3VSH - chains B and D of the 4 polymer chains in the assembly; structure by X-ray diffraction, 2.70 A resolution.

[Chain B (and D)]
Protein: 2-amino-5-chlorophenol 1,6-dioxygenase beta subunit
From: Comamonas testosteroni
Notes: EC 1.13.11.8; chain D of this document is another copy of the same molecule, construct and numbering; everything in this record applies to it too
UniProt: Q38M41 (Q38M41_COMTE); numbering as in UniProt (aligned over 1-312)
Sequence (312 residues; row label = number of the first residue in the row):
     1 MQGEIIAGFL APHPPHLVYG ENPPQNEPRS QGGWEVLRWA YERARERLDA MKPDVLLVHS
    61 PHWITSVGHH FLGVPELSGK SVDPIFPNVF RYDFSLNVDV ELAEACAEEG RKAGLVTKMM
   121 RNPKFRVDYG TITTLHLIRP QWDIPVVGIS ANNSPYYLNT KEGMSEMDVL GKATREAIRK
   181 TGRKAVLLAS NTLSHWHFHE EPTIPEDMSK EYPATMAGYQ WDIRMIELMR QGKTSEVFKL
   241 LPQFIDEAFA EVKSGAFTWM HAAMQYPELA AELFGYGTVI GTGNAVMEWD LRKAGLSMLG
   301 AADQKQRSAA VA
Unresolved in the structure: 303-312 (chain D: 305-312)
Ion coordination: Fe2+: His13, His62, Glu251

[Chain B / chain D interface]
Residue-residue contacts - 44 pairs, chain B then chain D:
  Gln31(B) with Gln220(D)
  Glu35(B) with Tyr219(D), hydrogen bond; Ile223(D)
  Val36(B) with Tyr276(D)
  Trp39(B) with Ile223(D), hydrophobic; Glu227(D), hydrogen bond; Arg230(D); Leu273(D), hydrophobic; Tyr276(D), hydrophobic
  Glu42(B) with Arg230(D), salt bridge
  Arg43(B) with Leu273(D), hydrogen bond (side chain-backbone)
  Ile204(B) with Met216(D), hydrophobic
  Asp207(B) with Met216(D)
  Met208(B) with Pro213(D); Tyr219(D), hydrophobic
  Ser209(B) with Tyr212(D); Pro213(D); Thr215(D); Met216(D)
  Glu211(B) with Tyr212(D)
  Tyr212(B) with Ser209(D); Glu211(D); Tyr212(D), hydrophobic
  Pro213(B) with Met208(D); Ser209(D)
  Thr215(B) with Ser209(D)
  Met216(B) with Gln31(D); Ile204(D), hydrophobic; Asp207(D); Ser209(D)
  Tyr219(B) with Glu35(D), hydrogen bond (side chain-backbone); Met208(D), hydrophobic
  Gln220(B) with Gln31(D), hydrogen bond
  Ile223(B) with Glu35(D); Trp39(D), hydrophobic
  Ile226(B) with Trp39(D), hydrophobic
  Glu227(B) with Trp39(D), hydrogen bond
  Arg230(B) with Trp39(D); Glu42(D), salt bridge
  Glu272(B) with Arg43(D), salt bridge
  Leu273(B) with Trp39(D), hydrophobic; Arg43(D), hydrogen bond (backbone-side chain)
  Tyr276(B) with Val36(D); Trp39(D), hydrophobic
Other interface residues (no listed pair), chain B (27 interface residues in all): Trp34, Ala214, Phe274
Other interface residues (no listed pair), chain D (25 interface residues in all): Trp34, Ile226, Phe274

[Overview]
The interface between chain B and chain D involves 27 residues on one side and 25 on the other; the contacts
include 7 hydrogen bonds and 3 salt bridges. Polar pairs include Glu42(B)-Arg230(D), Glu272(B)-Arg43(D) and
Glu35(B)-Tyr219(D). His13(B), His62(B) and Glu251(B) coordinate Fe2+.
Chain B and chain D are both 2-amino-5-chlorophenol 1,6-dioxygenase beta subunit (Comamonas testosteroni); the
structure, Crystal structure of native 1,6-APD (with Iron), 2-Animophenol-1,6-Dioxygenase, was determined by
X-ray diffraction together with 3VSG, 3VSI and 3VSJ from the same study.
